4AU6 - chains B and D of the 5 polymer chains in the assembly; structure by electron microscopy, 6.00 A resolution (low resolution: residue-level contacts below are approximate; hydrogen-bond / salt-bridge calls are withheld).

# Chain B (and D)
Protein: RNA-dependent RNA polymerase
Notes: EC 2.7.7.48; chain D of this document is another copy of the same molecule, construct and numbering; everything in this record applies to it too
Chain sequence (1095 residues; each row starts with the number of its first residue; numbers below 1 keep their minus sign (His-5 is residue -5)):
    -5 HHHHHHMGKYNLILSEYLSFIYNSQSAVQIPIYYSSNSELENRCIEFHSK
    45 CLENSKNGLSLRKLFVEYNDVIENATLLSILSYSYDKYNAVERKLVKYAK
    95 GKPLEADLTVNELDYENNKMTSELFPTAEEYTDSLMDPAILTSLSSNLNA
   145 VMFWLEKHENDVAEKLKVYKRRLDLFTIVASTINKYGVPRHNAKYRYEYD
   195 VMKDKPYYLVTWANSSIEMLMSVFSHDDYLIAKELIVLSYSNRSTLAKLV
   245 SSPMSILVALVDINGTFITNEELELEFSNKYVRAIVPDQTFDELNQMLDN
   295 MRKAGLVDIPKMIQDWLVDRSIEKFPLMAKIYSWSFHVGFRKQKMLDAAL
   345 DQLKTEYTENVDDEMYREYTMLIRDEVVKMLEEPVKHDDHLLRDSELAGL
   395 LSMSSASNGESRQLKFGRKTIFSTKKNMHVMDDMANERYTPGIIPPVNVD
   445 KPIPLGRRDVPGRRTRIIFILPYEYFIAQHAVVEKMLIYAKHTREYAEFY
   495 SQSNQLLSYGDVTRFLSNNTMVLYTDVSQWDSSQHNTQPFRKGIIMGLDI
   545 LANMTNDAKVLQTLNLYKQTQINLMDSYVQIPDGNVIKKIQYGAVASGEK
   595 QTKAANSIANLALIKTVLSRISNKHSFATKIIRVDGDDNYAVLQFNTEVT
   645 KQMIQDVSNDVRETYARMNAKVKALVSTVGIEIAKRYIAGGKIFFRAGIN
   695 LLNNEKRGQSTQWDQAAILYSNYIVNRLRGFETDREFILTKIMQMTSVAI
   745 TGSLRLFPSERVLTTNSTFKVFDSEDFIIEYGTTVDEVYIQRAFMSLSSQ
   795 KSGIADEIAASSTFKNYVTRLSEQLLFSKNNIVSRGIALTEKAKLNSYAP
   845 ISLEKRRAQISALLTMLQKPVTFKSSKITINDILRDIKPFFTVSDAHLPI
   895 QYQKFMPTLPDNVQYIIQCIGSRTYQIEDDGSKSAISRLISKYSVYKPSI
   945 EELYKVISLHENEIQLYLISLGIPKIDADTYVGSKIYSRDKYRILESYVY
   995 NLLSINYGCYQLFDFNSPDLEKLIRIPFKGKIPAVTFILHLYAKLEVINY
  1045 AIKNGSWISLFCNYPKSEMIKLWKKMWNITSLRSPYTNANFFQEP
Disordered / not traced: -5 to 1, 19-21, 347-357, 1087-1089
Differences from the reference sequence: expression tag (-5 to 0, 1089)

# Chain B / chain D interface
Contacting residue pairs (756):
  Ser32(B) with Lys795(D)
  Glu35(B) with Lys795(D)
  Asn36(B) with Lys795(D)
  Leu408(B) with Asn63(D)
  Phe410(B) with Asn63(D)
  Lys413(B) with Leu55(D); Arg56(D); Phe59(D)
  Thr414(B) with Arg56(D); Phe59(D); Val60(D)
  Ile415(B) with Phe59(D); Val60(D); Glu61(D); Asn63(D)
  Phe416(B) with Val60(D); Glu61(D)
  Ser417(B) with Asn63(D)
  Met422(B) with Asn63(D); Glu67(D)
  Met425(B) with Glu67(D)
  Gln703(B) with Glu33(D)
  Ser704(B) with Asn36(D)
  Thr705(B) with Ser32(D); Asn36(D)
  Gln706(B) with Asn36(D)
  Asp708(B) with Ser32(D); Glu33(D)
  Thr759(B) with Lys868(D)
  Ser761(B) with Phe867(D)
  Thr762(B) with Tyr783(D); Val865(D)
  Phe763(B) with Pro864(D); Val865(D); Thr866(D); Phe867(D)
  Glu781(B) with Lys868(D)
  Val782(B) with Lys868(D)
  Ile784(B) with Phe867(D); Lys868(D)
  Gln785(B) with Phe867(D); Lys868(D); Ser869(D); Ser870(D)
  Arg786(B) with Arg786(D); Ser790(D); Lys868(D); Ser869(D); Ser870(D); Lys871(D)
  Ala787(B) with Ser790(D); Phe867(D)
  Phe788(B) with Ser790(D); Thr866(D); Phe867(D); Lys868(D)
  Met789(B) with Tyr783(D); Arg786(D); Ala787(D); Phe867(D); Lys868(D); Ser869(D); Ser870(D); Lys871(D)
  Ser790(B) with Tyr783(D); Ile784(D); Arg786(D); Ala787(D); Phe788(D); Met789(D); Ser790(D); Phe867(D)
  Leu791(B) with Tyr783(D); Ala787(D); Met860(D); Lys863(D); Pro864(D); Val865(D); Thr866(D); Phe867(D)
  Ser792(B) with Ser29(D); Ser30(D); Tyr783(D); Ile784(D); Ala787(D); Pro864(D); Phe867(D)
  Ser793(B) with Tyr28(D); Ser29(D); Ser30(D); Asp780(D); Tyr783(D); Ile784(D)
  Gln794(B) with Tyr27(D); Tyr28(D); Ser29(D); Thr70(D); Leu72(D); Tyr783(D); Ile784(D); Met860(D); Leu861(D); Pro864(D)
  Lys795(B) with Ile26(D); Tyr27(D); Tyr28(D); Thr70(D); Leu71(D); Leu72(D); Ser753(D); Glu754(D); Arg755(D); Val756(D)
  Ser796(B) with Ile26(D); Tyr27(D); Tyr28(D); Cys38(D); Val65(D); Ala69(D); Thr70(D); Leu71(D); Leu72(D)
  Gly797(B) with Pro25(D); Ile26(D); Tyr27(D); Thr70(D); Leu71(D)
  Ile798(B) with Tyr27(D); Phe41(D); Tyr62(D); Val65(D); Ile66(D); Glu67(D)
  Ala799(B) with Tyr27(D); Val65(D); Ile66(D); Glu67(D); Asn68(D); Ala69(D); Thr70(D)
  Asp800(B) with Tyr27(D); Ile66(D); Ala69(D); Thr70(D); Leu71(D)
  Glu801(B) with Tyr27(D); Phe59(D); Ile66(D)
  Ile802(B) with Ile66(D); Glu67(D); Asn68(D)
  Ala804(B) with Leu6(D)
  Phe808(B) with Glu67(D)
  Lys809(B) with Lys3(D)
  Phe821(B) with Asp889(D)
  Ser822(B) with Val887(D); Ser888(D); Asp889(D); Tyr1044(D); Trp1051(D); Ile1052(D)
  Lys823(B) with Asp889(D); Asn1043(D); Tyr1044(D); Lys1047(D); Asn1048(D); Ile1052(D)
  Asn824(B) with Val887(D); Tyr1044(D)
  Asn825(B) with Tyr1044(D); Asn1048(D)
  Ile826(B) with Lys882(D); Tyr1036(D); Glu1040(D)
  Val827(B) with Lys882(D)
  Arg829(B) with Tyr775(D); Thr777(D); Thr778(D); Lys882(D)
  Gly830(B) with Lys882(D)
  Leu833(B) with Thr777(D); Thr778(D); Glu781(D)
  Glu835(B) with Asn68(D)
  Lys836(B) with Glu67(D); Asn68(D); Ala69(D); Asp780(D)
  Ala837(B) with Asn31(D); Leu34(D); Asn68(D)
  Lys838(B) with Leu34(D); Asn68(D)
  Leu839(B) with Leu34(D); Asp64(D); Val65(D); Glu67(D); Asn68(D); Ala69(D)
  Asn840(B) with Glu33(D); Leu34(D); Glu35(D); Arg37(D); Cys38(D); Asp64(D); Val65(D); Asn68(D); Ala69(D)
  Ser841(B) with Leu34(D); Arg37(D); Asp64(D); Asn68(D)
  Tyr842(B) with Arg37(D); Leu58(D); Phe59(D); Val60(D); Glu61(D); Tyr62(D); Asn63(D); Asp64(D); Val65(D)
  Ala843(B) with Arg37(D); Phe41(D); Glu61(D); Tyr62(D); Asp64(D); Val65(D)
  Pro844(B) with Arg37(D); Phe41(D); Leu58(D); Glu61(D); Tyr62(D); Asn63(D); Asp64(D); Val65(D)
  Ile845(B) with Leu34(D); Arg37(D); Cys38(D); Phe41(D); Tyr62(D); Asn63(D); Asp64(D); Val65(D); Ile66(D); Glu67(D); Asn68(D); Ala69(D)
  Ser846(B) with Glu33(D); Leu34(D); Glu35(D); Asn36(D); Arg37(D); Cys38(D); Ile39(D); Asp64(D); Val65(D)
  Leu847(B) with Leu34(D); Asn36(D); Arg37(D); Cys38(D); Ile39(D); Glu40(D); Phe41(D); Glu61(D); Tyr62(D)
  Glu848(B) with Pro25(D); Ile26(D); Tyr27(D); Arg37(D); Cys38(D); Ile39(D); Glu40(D); Phe41(D); His42(D); Cys45(D); Val65(D)
  Lys849(B) with Tyr27(D); Tyr28(D); Ser29(D); Ser30(D); Leu34(D); Glu35(D); Arg37(D); Cys38(D); Ile39(D); Ala69(D)
  Arg850(B) with Glu35(D); Asn36(D); Arg37(D); Cys38(D); Ile39(D); Lys863(D)
  Arg851(B) with Glu35(D); Asn36(D); Cys38(D); Ile39(D); Glu40(D); His42(D); Ser43(D); Lys44(D); Gln862(D); Lys863(D)
  Ala852(B) with Ile26(D); Ile39(D); His42(D); Gln862(D); Lys863(D)
  Gln853(B) with Glu35(D); Ile39(D); Tyr783(D); Gln862(D); Lys863(D); Pro864(D); Val865(D)
  Ile854(B) with Lys863(D)
  Ser855(B) with Thr859(D); Gln862(D); Lys863(D)
  Ala856(B) with Thr859(D); Met860(D); Leu861(D); Gln862(D); Lys863(D); Pro864(D)
  Leu857(B) with Lys863(D); Pro864(D); Val865(D); Thr866(D)
  Thr859(B) with Thr859(D)
  Met860(B) with Lys863(D); Thr866(D); Phe867(D)
  Pro864(B) with Gln794(D)
  Val865(B) with Ser793(D); Gln794(D); Lys795(D)
  Thr866(B) with Met789(D); Ser790(D); Leu791(D); Ser792(D); Ser793(D); Gln794(D); Gln853(D)
  Phe867(B) with Ala787(D); Phe788(D); Met789(D); Ser790(D); Leu791(D); Ser792(D); Ser793(D); Gln794(D); Phe867(D)
  Lys868(B) with Thr762(D); Phe788(D); Met789(D); Ser790(D); Ser792(D); Ser1075(D); Leu1076(D)
  Ser869(B) with Met789(D); Ser792(D); Lys871(D); Thr1074(D); Ser1075(D)
  Ser870(B) with Met789(D); Ile872(D); Thr873(D); Ile1073(D); Thr1074(D); Ser1075(D)
  Lys871(B) with Val782(D); Gln785(D); Arg786(D); Met789(D); Ser870(D); Lys871(D); Ile872(D); Thr873(D); Asn875(D); Asp876(D); Thr1074(D)
  Ile872(B) with Ser870(D); Lys871(D); Ile872(D); Thr873(D); Asp876(D); Lys1069(D); Asn1072(D)
  Thr873(B) with Ser869(D); Ser870(D); Lys871(D); Ile872(D)
  Asn875(B) with Ser869(D); Ser870(D)
  Asp876(B) with Ser870(D); Lys871(D)
  Ile877(B) with Lys1068(D); Lys1069(D)
  Asp880(B) with Asn1072(D)
  Phe884(B) with His954(D)
  Ile930(B) with Pro883(D); Phe884(D); Asn1057(D)
  Ser943(B) with Pro883(D)
  Ile944(B) with Pro883(D)
  Glu945(B) with Arg879(D); Asp880(D); Pro883(D)
  Glu946(B) with Ile881(D); Lys882(D); Pro883(D); Phe884(D)
  Leu947(B) with Asp880(D); Pro883(D); Phe884(D)
  Tyr948(B) with Asp880(D); Ile881(D); Lys882(D); Pro883(D); Phe884(D); Tyr1058(D); Glu1062(D); Lys1069(D)
  Lys949(B) with Leu878(D); Arg879(D); Asp880(D); Ile881(D); Lys882(D); Pro883(D); Phe884(D); Tyr1036(D)
  Val950(B) with Asp880(D); Ile881(D); Lys882(D); Pro883(D); Phe884(D); Phe885(D); Thr886(D); Cys1056(D)
  Ile951(B) with Ile881(D); Pro883(D); Phe884(D); Phe885(D); Leu1033(D); Cys1056(D); Asn1057(D); Tyr1058(D); Pro1059(D)
  Ser952(B) with Asp880(D); Ile881(D); Phe884(D); Phe885(D); Ile1032(D); Leu1033(D); Tyr1058(D); Leu1066(D)
  Leu953(B) with Ile881(D); Phe885(D); Ile1020(D); Leu1033(D); His1034(D); Tyr1036(D); Cys1056(D)
  His954(B) with Phe885(D); Ile1018(D); Arg1019(D); Ile1020(D); Thr1030(D); Phe1031(D); Ile1032(D); Leu1033(D); His1034(D); Leu1035(D); Tyr1036(D); Ala1037(D); Cys1056(D)
  Glu955(B) with Ile1018(D); Arg1019(D); Ile1020(D); Pro1021(D); Phe1022(D); His1034(D); Leu1054(D); Phe1055(D); Cys1056(D)
  Asn956(B) with Glu1015(D); Leu1017(D); Ile1018(D); Arg1019(D); Ile1020(D); His1034(D); Ser1053(D); Leu1054(D); Phe1055(D)
  Glu957(B) with Phe885(D); Thr886(D); Ile1018(D); Arg1019(D); Ile1032(D); Leu1033(D); His1034(D); Leu1035(D); Tyr1036(D); Ala1037(D); Lys1038(D); Glu1040(D); Ser1053(D); Leu1054(D); Phe1055(D)
  Ile958(B) with Phe884(D); Phe885(D); Thr886(D); Arg1019(D); Leu1054(D); Phe1055(D); Cys1056(D); Asn1057(D)
  Gln959(B) with Thr886(D); Ser888(D); Lys1016(D); Arg1019(D); Ser1053(D); Leu1054(D); Phe1055(D); Cys1056(D)
  Leu960(B) with Thr886(D); Val887(D); Ser888(D); Leu1017(D); Arg1019(D); Val1041(D); Ile1052(D); Ser1053(D); Leu1054(D); Phe1055(D)
  Tyr961(B) with Lys882(D); Pro883(D); Phe885(D); Thr886(D); Val887(D); Ser888(D); Ser1053(D); Leu1054(D); Phe1055(D)
  Leu962(B) with Thr886(D); Val887(D); Ser888(D); Phe1055(D)
  Ile963(B) with Thr886(D); Val887(D); Ser888(D); Asp889(D); Arg1019(D); Ser1053(D)
  Ser964(B) with Val887(D); Ser888(D); Asp889(D)
  Leu965(B) with Thr886(D); Val887(D)
  Ile967(B) with Thr886(D)
  Lys969(B) with Arg1019(D)
  Ala972(B) with Arg1019(D); Phe1055(D)
  Asp973(B) with Arg1019(D)
  Tyr975(B) with Pro1021(D); Lys1023(D); Phe1055(D); Cys1056(D); Asn1057(D); Tyr1058(D)
  Val976(B) with Arg1019(D); Ile1020(D); Pro1021(D); Phe1055(D); Cys1056(D)
  Gly977(B) with Pro1021(D); Phe1022(D)
  Ser978(B) with Pro1021(D)
  Lys979(B) with Lys1023(D); Lys1060(D)
  Ile980(B) with Lys1023(D); Lys1060(D)
  Tyr981(B) with Ile1020(D); Pro1021(D); Lys1023(D); Leu1033(D); Cys1056(D); Asn1057(D); Tyr1058(D); Pro1059(D)
  Ser982(B) with Lys1023(D); Gly1024(D); Tyr1058(D); Pro1059(D); Lys1060(D); Met1063(D)
  Arg983(B) with Lys1023(D); Pro1059(D); Lys1060(D); Ser1061(D)
  Asp984(B) with Lys1023(D); Asn1057(D); Tyr1058(D); Pro1059(D); Lys1060(D); Glu1062(D)
  Lys985(B) with Lys1023(D); Val1029(D); Leu1033(D); Asn1057(D); Tyr1058(D); Pro1059(D); Lys1060(D); Ser1061(D); Glu1062(D); Met1063(D)
  Tyr986(B) with Pro1059(D); Lys1060(D); Ser1061(D); Glu1062(D); Met1063(D); Lys1065(D)
  Arg987(B) with Pro1059(D); Ser1061(D); Glu1062(D)
  Ile988(B) with Phe884(D); Pro1059(D); Glu1062(D)
  Leu989(B) with Ser1061(D); Glu1062(D); Ile1064(D); Lys1065(D); Leu1066(D)
  Glu990(B) with Ser1061(D); Glu1062(D); Lys1065(D)
  Ser991(B) with Glu1062(D)
  Val993(B) with Lys1065(D)
  Ile1026(B) with Ile1064(D); Trp1067(D)
  Pro1027(B) with Lys1060(D); Ile1064(D)
  Ala1028(B) with Ser1061(D); Met1063(D); Ile1064(D); Lys1065(D)
  Val1029(B) with Ile1064(D); Trp1067(D)
  Phe1031(B) with Lys1065(D)
  Tyr1058(B) with Lys1068(D)
  Pro1059(B) with His954(D)
  Ser1061(B) with Leu953(D); His954(D); Glu955(D); Tyr981(D); Lys985(D)
  Glu1062(B) with Ser952(D); Leu953(D); His954(D); Glu957(D); Trp1067(D); Lys1068(D)
  Met1063(B) with Trp1067(D)
  Ile1064(B) with Lys985(D); Trp1067(D); Trp1071(D)
  Lys1065(B) with Ile951(D); Ser952(D); Leu953(D); His954(D); Trp1067(D); Lys1068(D); Met1070(D); Trp1071(D); Asn1072(D)
  Leu1066(B) with Trp1067(D); Lys1068(D); Lys1069(D); Trp1071(D)
  Trp1067(B) with Ile1026(D); Ala1028(D); Val1029(D); Met1063(D); Ile1064(D); Lys1065(D); Leu1066(D); Trp1067(D); Lys1068(D); Lys1069(D); Met1070(D); Trp1071(D)
  Lys1068(B) with Ile877(D); Leu989(D); Ile1032(D); Leu1066(D); Trp1067(D); Lys1068(D); Lys1069(D); Met1070(D); Trp1071(D); Ile1073(D)
  Lys1069(B) with Ile872(D); Lys1065(D); Leu1066(D); Trp1067(D); Lys1068(D); Lys1069(D); Met1070(D); Trp1071(D); Asn1072(D)
  Met1070(B) with Asp880(D); Ile1064(D); Lys1065(D); Leu1066(D); Trp1067(D); Lys1068(D); Lys1069(D); Met1070(D)
  Trp1071(B) with Ile877(D); Asp880(D); Val1029(D); Tyr1058(D); Glu1062(D); Met1063(D); Ile1064(D); Lys1065(D); Leu1066(D); Trp1067(D); Lys1069(D)
  Asn1072(B) with Ile872(D); Thr873(D); Ile874(D); Asp876(D); Ile877(D); Leu878(D); Asp880(D); Lys1069(D); Met1070(D)
  Ile1073(B) with Ile872(D); Asp876(D); Asp880(D); Lys1069(D)
  Thr1074(B) with Arg786(D); Ile872(D); Asp876(D); Lys1069(D)
  Ser1075(B) with Arg786(D)
  Leu1076(B) with Arg786(D); Ser869(D)
  Arg1077(B) with Ser30(D); Asn31(D); Val779(D); Asp780(D)
  Tyr1080(B) with Ser32(D); Glu33(D)
  Asn1084(B) with Val779(D)
Interface residues without a listed pair, chain B (178 interface residues in all): Asn31, Trp707, Val756, Leu858, Leu861, Lys863, Ala929, Ser931, Ile934, Tyr992, Thr1030
Interface residues without a listed pair, chain D (174 interface residues in all): Gly2, Asn5, Lys57, Ser73, Pro752, Glu774, Gly776, Asp800, Ala856, Ala890, Tyr948, Lys949, Leu1039, Ala1045

# Summary
The interface between chain B and chain D involves 178 residues on one side and 174 on the other.
Chain B and chain D are both RNA-dependent RNA polymerase; the structure, Location of the dsRNA-dependent
polymerase, VP1, in rotavirus particles, was determined by electron microscopy, deposited together with 4F5X.
